Entry 5E17 (X-ray diffraction, 3.20 A resolution); this record covers chains F and H of the 9 polymer chains in the assembly.

Chain F:
Protein: RNA polymerase sigma factor SigA
Source organism: Thermus thermophilus (strain HB8 / ATCC 27634 / DSM 579)
UniProtKB: Q5SKW1 (Q5SKW1_THET8); residues 1-423 here = UniProt positions 1-423
Chain sequence (443 residues; numbered -19 to 423; the number before each row is that of its first residue; numbers below 1 keep their minus sign (Met-19 is residue -19)):
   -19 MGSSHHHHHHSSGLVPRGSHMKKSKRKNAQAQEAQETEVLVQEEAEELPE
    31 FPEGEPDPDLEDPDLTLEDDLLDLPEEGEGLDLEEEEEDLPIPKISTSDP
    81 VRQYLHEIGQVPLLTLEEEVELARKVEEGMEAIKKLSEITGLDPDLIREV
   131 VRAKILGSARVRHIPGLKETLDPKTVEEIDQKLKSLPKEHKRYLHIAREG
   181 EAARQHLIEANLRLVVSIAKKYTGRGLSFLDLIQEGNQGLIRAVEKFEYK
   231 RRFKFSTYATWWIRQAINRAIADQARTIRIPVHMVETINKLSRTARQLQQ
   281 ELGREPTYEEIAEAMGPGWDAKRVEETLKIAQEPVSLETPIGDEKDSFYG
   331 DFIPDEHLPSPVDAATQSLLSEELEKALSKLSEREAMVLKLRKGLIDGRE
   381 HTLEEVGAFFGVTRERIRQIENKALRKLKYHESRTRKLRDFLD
Disordered / not traced: -19 to 77, 320-328
Sequence notes: initiating methionine (-19); expression tag (-18 to 0)
Ion coordination: Mg2+: Ala292, Gly296

Chain H:
Molecule: 27-nt DNA strand
Sequence (27 nucleotides; each row starts with the number of its first residue):
     1 TATAATGGGAGCTGTCACGGATGCAGG
Disordered / not traced: 25-27

Chain F / chain H interface:
Contacting residue pairs (40; chain F residue first):
  Asp79(F) with DG8(H), hydrogen bond to the base; DG9(H), base contact
  Val81(F) with DG8(H), base contact
  Arg82(F) with DG8(H), hydrogen bond to the base
  Leu85(F) with DG7(H), base contact; DG8(H), base contact
  His86(F) with DG7(H), base contact
  Ile88(F) with DG7(H), sugar contact
  Gly89(F) with DG7(H), base contact
  Leu93(F) with DT6(H), base contact
  Ala190(F) with DT6(H), base contact
  Asn191(F) with DT6(H), hydrogen bond to the base
  Arg193(F) with DT6(H), base contact; DG7(H), hydrogen bond to the base
  Leu194(F) with DT6(H), hydrogen bond to the base
  Val196(F) with DG7(H), sugar contact
  Ser197(F) with DT6(H), sugar contact
  Lys200(F) with DG8(H), salt bridge to the phosphate
  Phe209(F) with DG8(H), sugar contact
  Lys226(F) with DT1(H), base contact; DA2(H), base contact
  Phe227(F) with DA2(H), base contact
  Glu228(F) with DA2(H), base contact
  Arg231(F) with DA2(H), base contact
  Phe233(F) with DA2(H), base contact; DT3(H), sugar contact; DA4(H), phosphate contact
  Lys234(F) with DA4(H), hydrogen bond to the phosphate; DA5(H), salt bridge to the phosphate
  Ser236(F) with DA4(H), sugar contact; DA5(H), hydrogen bond to the phosphate; DT6(H), base contact
  Thr237(F) with DA2(H), sugar contact; DT3(H), phosphate contact; DA4(H), hydrogen bond to the phosphate; DA5(H), base contact
  Tyr238(F) with DT1(H), base contact; DA2(H), base contact
  Thr240(F) with DA5(H), hydrogen bond to the base
  Trp241(F) with DT1(H), sugar contact
Other interface residues (no listed pair), chain F (30 interface residues in all): Arg232, Trp242, Arg244

Overview:
30 residues of chain F face 9 of chain H across their interface, with 9 hydrogen bonds and 2 salt bridges.
Polar pairs include Asp79(F)-DG8(H), Arg82(F)-DG8(H) and Asn191(F)-DT6(H). Ala292(F) and Gly296(F) form the
Mg2+ site.
Here chain F is RNA polymerase sigma factor SigA (Thermus thermophilus (strain HB8 / ATCC 27634 / DSM 579))
and chain H is a 27-nt DNA strand. Entry 5E17 (T. thermophilus transcription initiation complex having a RRR
discriminator sequence and a nontemplate-strand length corresponding to ...) was determined by X-ray
diffraction (same publication as 5E18).
